PDB entry 2FRS | X-ray diffraction, 1.51 A resolution | chain A

Chain A:
Name: Cellular retinoic acid-binding protein 2
From: Homo sapiens
UniProt: P29373 (RABP2_HUMAN); residue numbers follow UniProt; this construct covers 1-137
Amino-acid sequence (137 residues; each row starts with the number of its first residue):
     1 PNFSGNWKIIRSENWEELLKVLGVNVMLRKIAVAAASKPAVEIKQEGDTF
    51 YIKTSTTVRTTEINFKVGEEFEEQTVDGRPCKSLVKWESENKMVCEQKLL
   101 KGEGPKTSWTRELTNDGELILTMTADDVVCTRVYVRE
Not modelled in the structure: 25-37
Differences from the reference sequence: engineered mutation Trp15 (Phe in P29373)
Bound ions: Na+ site 1: Leu22, Gly23; Na+ site 2 near Thr75 (its only coordinating residue here); Na+ site 3 near Val76 (its only coordinating residue here); Na+ site 4 near Pro105 (its only coordinating residue here)
Reported in the primary citation:
  - mutagenesis - F15W (Kd=40(+/-4) nM): decreased binding to RA

Overview:
Leu22 and Gly23 coordinate Na+ site 1. From the paper: F15W reduces binding to RA.
Chain A is Cellular retinoic acid-binding protein 2 (Homo sapiens); the structure, Crystal structure of the
f15w mutant of apo-cellular retinoic acid binding protein type ii at 1.51 ..., was determined by X-ray
diffraction together with 2FR3, 2FS6 and 2FS7 from the same study.
